Entry 9D6F (electron microscopy, 4.24 A resolution (low resolution: residue-level contacts below are approximate; hydrogen-bond / salt-bridge calls are withheld)); this record covers chains H and D of the 5 polymer chains in the assembly.

== Chain H ==
Molecule: 440-2 Fab heavy chain
Organism: Mus musculus
Notes: antibody fragment or engineered binder
Chain sequence (230 residues; each row starts with the number of its first residue; numbers below 1 keep their minus sign (Ser-1 is residue -1)):
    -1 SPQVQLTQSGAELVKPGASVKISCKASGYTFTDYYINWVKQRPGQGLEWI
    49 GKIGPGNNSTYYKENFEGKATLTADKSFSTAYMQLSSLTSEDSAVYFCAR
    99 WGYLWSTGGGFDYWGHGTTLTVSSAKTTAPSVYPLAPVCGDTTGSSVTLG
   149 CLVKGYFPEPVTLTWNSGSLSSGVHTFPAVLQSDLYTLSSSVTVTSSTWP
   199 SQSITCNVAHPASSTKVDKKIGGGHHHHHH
Not modelled in the structure: -1 to 0, 87, 122-228
Disulfide bonds: Cys22-Cys96

== Chain D ==
Molecule: Type 1 fimbrin D-mannose specific adhesin FimH, Donor strand complemented with FimG peptide 'triple mutant'
Organism: Escherichia coli
UniProt: chimeric construct of P08191, P08190: residues 1-279 from P08191 (FIMH_ECOLI) positions 22-300 (UniProt number = residue number + 21); residues 287-300 from P08190 positions 24-37 (UniProt number = residue number - 263)
Chain sequence (310 residues; numbered 1 to 310; the number before each row is that of its first residue):
     1 FACKTASGTAIPIGAASANVYVNLAPAVNVGQNLVVDLSTQIFCHNDYPE
    51 TITDYVTLQRGSAYGGVLSSFSGTVKYSGSSYPFPTTSETPRVVYNSRTD
   101 KPWPVALYLTPVSSAGGVAIKAGSLIAVLILRQTNNYNSDDFQFVWNIYA
   151 NNDVVVPTGGCDVSARDVTVTLPDYPGSVPIPLTVYCAKSQNLGYYLSGT
   201 TADAGNSIFTNTASFSPAQGVGVQLTRQGTIIPANNTVSLGAVGTSAVSL
   251 GLTANYARTGGQVTAGNVQSIIGVTFVYQGGSSGGGADVTITVNGKVVAK
   301 GGHHHHHHHH
Not modelled in the structure: 165-310
Sequence notes: engineered mutation Ser7 (Asn28 in P08191), Ala15 (Gly36 in P08191), Ala16 (Gly37 in P08191), Ala27 (Val48 in P08191), Ser70 (Asn91 in P08191), Gln228 (Asn249 in P08191); linker (280-286); expression tag (301-310)
Disulfide bonds: Cys3-Cys44
Reported in the primary citation:
  - mutagenesis - V27A: unchanged binding to mannoside ligand
  - mutagenesis - G15A/G16A/V27A (K_d_ > 2000 nM): abolished binding to Ligand
  - mutagenesis - V27A: decreased binding to ligand

== Chain H / chain D interface ==
Residue-residue contacts (15):
  Thr30(H) with Tyr137(D)
  Asp31(H) with Tyr137(D)
  Tyr33(H) with Tyr137(D)
  Lys50(H) with Thr51(D)
  Gly52(H) with Tyr137(D)
  Pro53(H) with Tyr137(D)
  Gly54(H) with Tyr137(D)
  Asn55(H) with Tyr137(D)
  Trp99(H) with Tyr48(D)
  Tyr101(H) with Ile52(D)
  Trp103(H) with Gln133(D); Asn135(D); Asn138(D)
  Ser104(H) with Ile13(D)
  Gly107(H) with Tyr48(D)
Also at the interface, not in a pair above, chain H (14 interface residues in all): Leu102
Also at the interface, not in a pair above, chain D (12 interface residues in all): Phe1, Asp47, Asp140, Phe142

== Summary ==
14 residues of chain H and 12 residues of chain D are in contact. The paper reports that G15A/G16A/V27A of
chain D abolish binding to Ligand; V27A of chain D reduces binding to ligand.
Chain H is 440-2 Fab heavy chain (Mus musculus) and chain D is Type 1 fimbrin D-mannose specific adhesin FimH,
Donor strand complemented with FimG peptide 'triple mutant' (Escherichia coli); the structure, Cryo-EM
structure of E. coli FimH lectin domain bound to Fabs 440-2 and 454-3, was determined by electron microscopy
(same publication as 8V3J and 8V93).
